PDB entry 5VQY | X-ray diffraction, 2.35 A resolution | chains A and B

== Chain A ==
Protein: Reverse transcriptase/ribonuclease H
Source organism: Human immunodeficiency virus type 1 group M subtype B (isolate BH10)
Notes: EC 2.7.7.49, 2.7.7.7, 3.1.26.13
UniProt: P03366 (POL_HV1B1); residues 1-555 here correspond to UniProt positions 600-1154 (UniProt number = residue number + 599)
Chain sequence (557 residues; each row starts with the number of its first residue; numbers below 1 keep their minus sign (Met-1 is residue -1)):
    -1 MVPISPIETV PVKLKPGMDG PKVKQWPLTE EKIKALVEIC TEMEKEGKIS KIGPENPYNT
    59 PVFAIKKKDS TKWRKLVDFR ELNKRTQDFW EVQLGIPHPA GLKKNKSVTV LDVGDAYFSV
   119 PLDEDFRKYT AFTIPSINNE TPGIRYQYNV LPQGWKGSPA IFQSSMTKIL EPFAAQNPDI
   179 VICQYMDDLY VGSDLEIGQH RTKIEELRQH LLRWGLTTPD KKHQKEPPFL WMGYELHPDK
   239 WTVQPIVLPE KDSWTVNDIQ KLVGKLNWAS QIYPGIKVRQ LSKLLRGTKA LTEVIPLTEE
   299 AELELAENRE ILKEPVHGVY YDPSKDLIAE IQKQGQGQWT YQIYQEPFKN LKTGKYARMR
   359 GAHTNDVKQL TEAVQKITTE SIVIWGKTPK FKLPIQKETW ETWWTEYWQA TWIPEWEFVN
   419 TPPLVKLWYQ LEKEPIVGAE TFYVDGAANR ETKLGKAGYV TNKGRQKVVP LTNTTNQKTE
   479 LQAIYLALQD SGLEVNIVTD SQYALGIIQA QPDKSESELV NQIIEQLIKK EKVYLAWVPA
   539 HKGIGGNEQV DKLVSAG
Unresolved in the structure: 64-70, 553-555
Covalent attachments: compound 9J1 linked to Cys181
Differences from the reference sequence: expression tag (-1 to 0); engineered mutation Asn103 (Lys702 in P03366), Ala172 (Lys771 in P03366), Ala173 (Lys772 in P03366), Cys181 (Tyr780 in P03366), Ser280 (Cys879 in P03366)
Ligand contacts: 9J1 (N-(6-cyano-3-{2-[2-(2,4-dioxo-3,4-dihydropyrimidin-1(2H)-yl)ethoxy]phenoxy}-4-methylnaphthalen-1-yl)-N-methylpropanamide): Pro95, Leu100, Lys101, Lys102, Asn103, Val106, Val179, Gln182, Tyr183, Tyr188, Gly190, Pro225, Phe227, Leu228, Trp229, Leu234, His235, Pro236, Tyr318

== Chain B ==
Protein: p51 RT
Source organism: Human immunodeficiency virus type 1 group M subtype B (isolate BH10)
UniProt: P03366 (POL_HV1B1); residues 1-428 here correspond to UniProt positions 600-1027 (UniProt number = residue number + 599)
Chain sequence (428 residues; numbered 1 to 428; the number before each row is that of its first residue):
     1 PISPIETVPV KLKPGMDGPK VKQWPLTEEK IKALVEICTE MEKEGKISKI GPENPYNTPV
    61 FAIKKKDSTK WRKLVDFREL NKRTQDFWEV QLGIPHPAGL KKKKSVTVLD VGDAYFSVPL
   121 DEDFRKYTAF TIPSINNETP GIRYQYNVLP QGWKGSPAIF QSSMTKILEP FKKQNPDIVI
   181 YQYMDDLYVG SDLEIGQHRT KIEELRQHLL RWGLTTPDKK HQKEPPFLWM GYELHPDKWT
   241 VQPIVLPEKD SWTVNDIQKL VGKLNWASQI YPGIKVRQLS KLLRGTKALT EVIPLTEEAE
   301 LELAENREIL KEPVHGVYYD PSKDLIAEIQ KQGQGQWTYQ IYQEPFKNLK TGKYARMRGA
   361 HTNDVKQLTE AVQKITTESI VIWGKTPKFK LPIQKETWET WWTEYWQATW IPEWEFVNTP
   421 PLVKLWYQ
Unresolved in the structure: 1-4, 89-92, 213-231
Differences from the reference sequence: engineered mutation Ser280 (Cys879 in P03366)

== Interface between chain A and chain B ==
Pairs across the interface (106):
  Val8(A) - Glu53(B)
  Pro9(A) - Glu53(B)
  Gln85(A) - Glu53(B)  hydrogen bond (side chain-backbone)
  Asp86(A) - Lys20(B)  salt bridge
  Asp86(A) - Pro55(B)
  Phe87(A) - Pro52(B)
  Phe87(A) - Glu53(B)
  Trp88(A) - Pro52(B)  hydrogen bond (backbone-backbone)
  Trp88(A) - Asn54(B)
  Trp88(A) - Pro55(B)
  Trp88(A) - Asn57(B)
  Trp88(A) - Thr131(B)
  Trp88(A) - Pro140(B)  hydrogen bond (side chain-backbone)
  Trp88(A) - Arg143(B)
  Glu89(A) - Pro140(B)
  Val90(A) - Pro140(B)
  Leu92(A) - Asn137(B)
  Leu92(A) - Pro140(B)
  Gly93(A) - Asn137(B)
  Ile94(A) - Asn137(B)
  Pro95(A) - Asn136(B)
  Pro95(A) - Asn137(B)
  His96(A) - Asn136(B)  hydrogen bond (backbone-side chain)
  Gly99(A) - Asn136(B)
  Gln161(A) - Pro140(B)
  Ser162(A) - Pro52(B)
  Gln373(A) - Thr397(B)
  Gln373(A) - Thr400(B)
  Gln373(A) - Trp401(B)  hydrogen bond
  Thr376(A) - Trp401(B)
  Ile380(A) - Pro25(B)  hydrophobic
  Ile380(A) - Leu26(B)
  Val381(A) - Pro25(B)  hydrophobic
  Val381(A) - Ile135(B)
  Val381(A) - Asn136(B)  hydrogen bond (backbone-backbone)
  Ile382(A) - Ile135(B)
  Ile382(A) - Asn136(B)
  Trp383(A) - Ile135(B)
  Gly384(A) - Thr27(B)
  Gly384(A) - Glu28(B)  hydrogen bond (backbone-backbone)
  Gly384(A) - Ile135(B)
  Trp402(A) - Lys331(B)  hydrogen bond (backbone-side chain)
  Trp402(A) - Asp364(B)
  Tyr405(A) - Lys331(B)  hydrogen bond (backbone-side chain)
  Trp406(A) - Lys331(B)
  Trp406(A) - Pro392(B)  hydrophobic
  Trp406(A) - Val417(B)
  Trp406(A) - Asn418(B)
  Trp406(A) - Thr419(B)
  Trp406(A) - Pro420(B)
  Trp406(A) - Pro421(B)
  Gln407(A) - Lys331(B)  hydrogen bond (backbone-side chain)
  Gln407(A) - Pro392(B)
  Gln407(A) - Ile393(B)
  Gln407(A) - Gln394(B)  hydrogen bond
  Gln407(A) - Val417(B)  hydrogen bond (side chain-backbone)
  Gln407(A) - Asn418(B)
  Ala408(A) - Trp337(B)  hydrophobic
  Ala408(A) - Asp364(B)
  Ala408(A) - Pro392(B)  hydrogen bond (backbone-backbone)
  Ala408(A) - Ile393(B)
  Thr409(A) - Asp364(B)
  Trp410(A) - Thr362(B)
  Trp410(A) - Asn363(B)
  Trp410(A) - Val365(B)  hydrophobic
  Trp410(A) - Trp401(B)
  Trp410(A) - Tyr405(B)
  Pro412(A) - Trp401(B)  hydrophobic
  Pro433(A) - Asn255(B)
  Pro433(A) - Leu289(B)  hydrophobic
  Pro433(A) - Thr290(B)
  Val435(A) - Thr290(B)
  Thr439(A) - Lys287(B)
  Thr439(A) - Ala288(B)
  Thr439(A) - Leu289(B)  hydrogen bond (side chain-backbone)
  Tyr441(A) - Val254(B)
  Tyr441(A) - Gln258(B)
  Tyr441(A) - Thr286(B)
  Tyr441(A) - Lys287(B)  hydrogen bond (side chain-backbone)
  Val458(A) - Thr286(B)
  Thr459(A) - Thr286(B)  hydrogen bond (backbone-side chain)
  Asn460(A) - Thr286(B)
  Asn460(A) - Lys287(B)
  Asn460(A) - Ala288(B)
  Asn494(A) - Leu289(B)
  Val496(A) - Gln258(B)
  Val496(A) - Leu289(B)  hydrophobic
  Leu503(A) - Leu422(B)  hydrophobic
  Gly504(A) - Pro420(B)
  Tyr532(A) - Asn255(B)  hydrogen bond
  Tyr532(A) - Leu289(B)  hydrophobic
  Trp535(A) - Leu422(B)  hydrophobic
  Trp535(A) - Trp426(B)  hydrophobic
  Val536(A) - Gln258(B)
  Pro537(A) - Gly262(B)
  Pro537(A) - Asn265(B)
  Lys540(A) - Asn265(B)
  Lys540(A) - Val276(B)
  Lys540(A) - Ser280(B)  hydrogen bond (backbone-side chain)
  Gly541(A) - Ser280(B)
  Ile542(A) - Leu283(B)  hydrophobic
  Gly543(A) - Leu283(B)  hydrogen bond (backbone-backbone)
  Gly543(A) - Arg284(B)
  Gly543(A) - Gly285(B)
  Gly544(A) - Gly285(B)  hydrogen bond (backbone-backbone)
  Gly544(A) - Thr286(B)
Other interface residues (no listed pair), chain A (64 interface residues in all): Leu100, Ala158, Ile159, Glu169, Met357, Thr369, Thr377, Thr386, Ile434, Gln500, Gln507, Ala508, Ala534
Other interface residues (no listed pair), chain B (57 interface residues in all): Lys49, Tyr56, Val261, His361, Leu368, Glu396

== Overview ==
The interface between chain A and chain B involves 64 residues on one side and 57 on the other; the contacts
include 20 hydrogen bonds and 1 salt bridge. Polar pairs include Asp86(A)-Lys20(B), Gln85(A)-Glu53(B) and
Trp88(A)-Pro140(B). Covalently linked compound 9J1: at Cys181(A).
Chain A is Reverse transcriptase/ribonuclease H and chain B is p51 RT, both from Human immunodeficiency virus
type 1 group M subtype B (isolate BH10); the structure, Crystal Structure of HIV-1 Reverse Transcriptase
(K103N, Y181C) Variant in Complex with
N-(6-cyano-3-(2-(2-(2,4-dioxo-3,4-dihydropyrimidin-1(2H)-yl)ethoxy)phenoxy)-4-methylnaphthalen-1-yl)-N-methylacrylamide
(JLJ684), a Non-nucleoside ..., was determined by X-ray diffraction, deposited together with 5VQQ, 5VQR, 5VQS,
5VQT, 5VQU, 5VQV and 3 further entries.
